PDB entry 4OJX | X-ray diffraction, 1.31 A resolution | chain A

== Chain A ==
Name: 3', 5'-cyclic-nucleotide phosphodiesterase 1
Organism: Saccharomyces cerevisiae S288C
Notes: EC 3.1.4.17
Reference sequence: P22434 (PDE1_YEAST); residue numbers follow UniProt; this construct covers 1-369
Sequence (369 residues; numbered 1 to 369; the number before each row is that of its first residue):
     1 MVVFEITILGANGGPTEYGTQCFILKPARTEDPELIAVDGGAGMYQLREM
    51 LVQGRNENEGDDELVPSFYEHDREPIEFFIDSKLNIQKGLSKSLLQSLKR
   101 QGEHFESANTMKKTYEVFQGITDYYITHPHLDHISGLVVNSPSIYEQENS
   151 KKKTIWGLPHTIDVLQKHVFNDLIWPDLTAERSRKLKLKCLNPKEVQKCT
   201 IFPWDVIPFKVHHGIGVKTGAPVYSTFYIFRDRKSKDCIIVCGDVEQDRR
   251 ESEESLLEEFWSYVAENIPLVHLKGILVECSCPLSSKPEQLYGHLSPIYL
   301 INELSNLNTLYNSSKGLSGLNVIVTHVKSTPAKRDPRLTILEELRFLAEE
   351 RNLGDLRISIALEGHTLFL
Disordered / not traced: 55-60
Metal / ion sites: Zn2+ site 1: His128, His130, His213, Asp244 (together with guanosine-5'-monophosphate); Zn2+ site 2: Asp132, His133, Asp244, His326 (together with guanosine-5'-monophosphate)
Ligand contacts: guanosine-5'-monophosphate (5GP): Gly13, His128, His130, Asp132, His133, Pro142, Tyr145, Trp175, Pro176, Leu178, Glu181, His213, Val217, Asp244, Glu289, Gln290, Tyr292, His294, His326, Lys328
Reported in the primary citation:
  - binding site for guanosine-5'-monophosphate: His130, Asp132, Pro142, Tyr145, Pro176, Leu178, His213, Val217, Asp244, Glu289, Tyr292, His294, His326, Lys328
  - catalytic residues: Asp132, His294 (proposed by the authors, not directly observed)

== Overview ==
Chain A binds guanosine-5'-monophosphate. His128, His130, His213 and Asp244 coordinate Zn2+ site 1. The Zn2+
site 2 is built by Asp132, His133, Asp244 and His326. From the paper: catalytic residues Asp132 and His294; a
binding site for guanosine-5'-monophosphate at His130, Asp132 and Pro142 among others.
Chain A is 3', 5'-cyclic-nucleotide phosphodiesterase 1 (Saccharomyces cerevisiae S288C); the structure,
crystal structure of yeast phosphodiesterase-1 in complex with GMP, was determined by X-ray diffraction,
deposited together with 4OJV.
